3NHB - chain A; structure by X-ray diffraction, 2.15 A resolution.

# Chain A
Protein: ATP-binding cassette sub-family B member 6, mitochondrial
Organism: Homo sapiens
Notes: fragment: Nucleotide Binding Domain
UniProtKB: Q9NP58 (ABCB6_HUMAN); residues 558-842 here = UniProt positions 558-842
Chain sequence (306 residues; each row starts with the number of its first residue):
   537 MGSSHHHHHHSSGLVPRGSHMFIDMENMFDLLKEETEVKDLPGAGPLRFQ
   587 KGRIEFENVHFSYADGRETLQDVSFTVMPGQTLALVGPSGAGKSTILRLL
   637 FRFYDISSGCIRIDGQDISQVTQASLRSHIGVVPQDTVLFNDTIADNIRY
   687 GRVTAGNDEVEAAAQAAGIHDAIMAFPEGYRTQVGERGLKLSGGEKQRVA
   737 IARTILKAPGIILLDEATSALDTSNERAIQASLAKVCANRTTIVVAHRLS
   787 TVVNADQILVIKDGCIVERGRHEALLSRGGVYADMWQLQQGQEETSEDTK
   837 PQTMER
Not modelled in the structure: 537-549, 602, 829-842
Construct notes: expression tag (537-557)
Swiss-Prot annotation at these positions:
  - binding site (ATP): Y599, G623 to R634
  - natural variant: G579 (G579E: In DUH3), G588 (G588S: May be a modifier of disease severity in porphyria patients), A681 (A681T: May be a modifier of disease severity in porphyria patients), R723 (R723Q: In PSHK2), L811 (L811V: In MCOPCB7)
  - mutagenesis: K629 (K629A: Abolishes ATP hydrolysis. Abolishes coproporphyrin III transport; K629M: Does not affect subcellular location in early melanosome and lysosome ...), N677 (N677Q: Does not affect N-glycosylation. Does not affect N-glycosylation; when associated with Q-447; Q-498; and Q-775. Does not affect trafficking from endoplasmic reticulum ...), N775 (N775Q: Does not affect N-glycosylation. Does not affect N-glycosylation; when associated with Q-447; Q-498 and Q-677. Does not affect trafficking from endoplasmic reticulum ...)
Ligand contacts: ADP (adenosine-5'-diphosphate): Y599, T605, P624, S625, G626, A627, G628, K629, S630, T631, R634, Y640

# Overview
Bound to chain A: ADP. Curated annotation (UniProt) lists 13 ATP-binding residues and 3 mutagenesis sites.
Chain A is ATP-binding cassette sub-family B member 6, mitochondrial (Homo sapiens); the structure, Nucleotide
Binding Domain of Human ABCB6 (ADP bound structure), was determined by X-ray diffraction together with 3NH6,
3NH9 and 3NHA from the same study.
